Entry 6AOD (X-ray diffraction, 1.80 A resolution); this record covers chains A and C of the 3 polymer chains in the assembly.

== Chain A ==
Molecule: FXIa Antibody FAB Light Chain
Source organism: Homo sapiens
Notes: antibody fragment or engineered binder
Amino-acid sequence (214 residues; numbered 1 to 214; the number before each row is that of its first residue):
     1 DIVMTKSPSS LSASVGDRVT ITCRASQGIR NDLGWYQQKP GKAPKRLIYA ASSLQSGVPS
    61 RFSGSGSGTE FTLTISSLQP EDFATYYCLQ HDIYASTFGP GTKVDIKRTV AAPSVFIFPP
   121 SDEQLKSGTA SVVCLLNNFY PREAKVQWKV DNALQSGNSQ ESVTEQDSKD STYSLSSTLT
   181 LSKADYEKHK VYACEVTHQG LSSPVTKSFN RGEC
Unresolved in the structure: 1-7
Disulfide bonds: Cys23-Cys88, Cys134-Cys194
Reported in the primary citation:
  - contacts within the chain: Ile29-Phe71 (hydrophobic contact), Leu33-Phe71 (hydrophobic contact)
  - binding site for sulfate ion: Tyr36, Arg46, His91

== Chain C ==
Molecule: Coagulation factor XI
Source organism: Homo sapiens
Notes: EC 3.4.21.27
Reference sequence: P03951 (FA11_HUMAN); residues 370-606 here correspond to UniProt positions 388-624 (UniProt number = residue number + 18)
Amino-acid sequence (245 residues; each row starts with the number of its first residue):
   370 IVGGTASVRG EWPWQVTLHT TSPTQRHLCG GSIIGNQWIL TAAHCFYGVE SPKILRVYSG
   430 ILQQSEIKED TSFFGVQEII IHDQYKMAES GYDIALLKLE TTVQYTDSQR PISLPSKGDR
   490 NVIYTDCWVT GWGYRKLRDK IQNTLQKAKI PLVTNEECQK RYRGHKITHK MICAGYREGG
   550 KDACKGDAGG PLSCKHNEVW HLVGITSWGE GCAQRERPGV YTNVVEYVDW ILEKTQAHHH
   610 HHHHH
Unresolved in the structure: 606-614
Construct notes: engineered mutation Gln432 (Asn450 in P03951), Gln473 (Asn491 in P03951), Ser482 (Cys500 in P03951), Ala557 (Ser575 in P03951); expression tag (607-614)
UniProt features mapped onto this chain:
  - active site (Charge relay system): His413, Asp462
  - binding site (heparin): Lys529 to Arg532
Disulfide bonds: Cys398-Cys414, Cys496-Cys563, Cys527-Cys542, Cys553-Cys581
Ligand contacts: Co2+ (CO): Gly404, Asn405, Tyr474
Reported in the primary citation:
  - catalytic residues: His413, Asp462, Asp551 (citing earlier work)
  - mutagenesis - S557A: abolished catalytic activity on SN-59
  - binding site for sulfate ion: Arg507

== How chain A and chain C interact ==
Residue-residue contacts - 48 pairs, chain A then chain C:
  Arg24(A) with Tyr416(C); Met456(C)
  Ala25(A) with Tyr416(C)
  Ser26(A) with Tyr416(C)
  Gln27(A) with His413(C); Tyr416(C), hydrogen bond (backbone-side chain); Glu458(C); Ser459(C), hydrogen bond (side chain-backbone); Asp462(C), hydrogen bond; Ser576(C), hydrogen bond; Trp577(C)
  Gly28(A) with His413(C); Tyr416(C); Lys554(C)
  Ile29(A) with Lys554(C)
  Arg30(A) with Asp551(C), salt bridge; Ala552(C), hydrogen bond (side chain-backbone); Cys553(C); Lys554(C); Trp577(C); Gly578(C); Gly580(C), hydrogen bond (side chain-backbone); Cys581(C); Gly588(C)
  Asn31(A) with Trp577(C), hydrogen bond; Gly578(C); Glu579(C)
  Asp32(A) with Leu506(C); Arg507(C), salt bridge; Lys554(C), salt bridge
  Gly66(A) with His534(C)
  Ser67(A) with Ala457(C), hydrogen bond (side chain-backbone)
  Gly68(A) with Met456(C); Glu458(C); Ser459(C)
  Thr69(A) with Tyr416(C); Met456(C), hydrogen bond (side chain-backbone)
  Glu70(A) with Ala457(C)
  His91(A) with Arg507(C), hydrogen bond; Lys554(C), hydrogen bond (backbone-side chain)
  Asp92(A) with Tyr503(C), hydrogen bond (backbone-side chain)
  Ile93(A) with Tyr503(C), hydrogen bond (backbone-side chain); Ile510(C), hydrophobic; Lys554(C); Gly555(C)
  Tyr94(A) with Arg395(C); His396(C), hydrogen bond (side chain-backbone); Ile510(C)
Interface residues without a listed pair, chain A (19 interface residues in all): Arg46
Interface residues without a listed pair, chain C (28 interface residues in all): Tyr454, Thr575
From the paper, about this interface:
  - specific contacts: Ala25(A)-Tyr416(C), Gln27(A)-Asp462(C) (hydrogen bond), Gly28(A)-His413(C), Arg30(A)-Asp551(C), Arg30(A)-Gly580(C), Asp32(A)-Arg507(C), Ser67(A)-Ala457(C) (hydrogen bond), Asp92(A)-Tyr503(C) (hydrogen bond), Ile93(A)-Tyr503(C) (hydrogen bond), Tyr94(A)-Arg395(C) (cation-pi contact), His396(C)-Tyr94(A) (hydrogen bond), Lys554(C)-Asp32(A) (salt bridge), Lys554(C)-His91(A) (hydrogen bond)
  - epitope / paratope residues, chain A: Ala25(A), Gln27(A), Gly28(A), Arg30(A), Asp32(A), Ser67(A), Asp92(A), Ile93(A), Tyr94(A)
  - epitope / paratope residues, chain C: Arg395(C), His396(C), Asp462(C), Arg507(C), Asp551(C), Lys554(C), Gly580(C)

== Summary ==
Chain A and chain C form an interface of 19 and 28 residues respectively; the contacts include 14 hydrogen
bonds and 3 salt bridges. Among the polar pairs are Arg30(A)-Asp551(C), Asp32(A)-Arg507(C) and
Asp32(A)-Lys554(C). The authors report contacts between Ala25(A) and Tyr416(C), Gly28(A) and His413(C) and
Arg30(A) and Asp551(C) among others; hydrogen bonds between Gln27(A) and Asp462(C), Ser67(A) and Ala457(C) and
Asp92(A) and Tyr503(C) among others; a cation-pi contact between Tyr94(A) and Arg395(C). From the paper:
catalytic residues His413(C), Asp462(C) and Asp551(C); S557A of chain C abolishes catalytic activity on SN-59.
Here chain A is FXIa Antibody FAB Light Chain and chain C is Coagulation factor XI, both from Homo sapiens.
Entry 6AOD (FXIa antibody complex) was determined by X-ray diffraction.
